PDB entry 7RS5 | electron microscopy, 3.90 A resolution | chains B and G of the 27 polymer chains in the assembly

# Chain B
Name: Tubulin beta chain
From: Sus scrofa
UniProt: P02554 (TBB_PIG); the author numbering skips numbers that UniProt does not, so the offset changes along the chain: 1-44 = UniProt 1-44; 47-360 = UniProt 45-358; 369-455 = UniProt 359-445
Chain sequence (445 residues; row label = number of the first residue in the row; note: 10 numbers in that range are skipped by the numbering (no residue carries them; nothing is unmodelled there)):
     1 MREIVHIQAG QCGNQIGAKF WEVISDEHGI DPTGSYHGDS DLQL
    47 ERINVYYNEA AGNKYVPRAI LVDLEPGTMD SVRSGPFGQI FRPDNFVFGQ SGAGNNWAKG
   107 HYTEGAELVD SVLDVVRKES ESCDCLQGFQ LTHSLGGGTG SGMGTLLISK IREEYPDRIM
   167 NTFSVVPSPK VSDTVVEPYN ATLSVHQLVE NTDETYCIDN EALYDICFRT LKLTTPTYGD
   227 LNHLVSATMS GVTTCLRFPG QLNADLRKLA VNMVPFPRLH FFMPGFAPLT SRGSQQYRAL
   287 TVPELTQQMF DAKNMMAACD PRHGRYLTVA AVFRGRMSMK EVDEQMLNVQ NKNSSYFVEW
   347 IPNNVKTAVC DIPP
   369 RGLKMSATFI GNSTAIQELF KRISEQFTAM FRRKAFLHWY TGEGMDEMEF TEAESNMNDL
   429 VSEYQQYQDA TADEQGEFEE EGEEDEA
Unresolved in the structure: 1, 438-455
Small-molecule neighbours:
  - GDP (guanosine-5'-diphosphate): Gly10, Gln11, Cys12, Gln15, Ile16, Asp69, Asn101, Ser140, Gly143, Gly144, Thr145, Gly146, Val171, Asp179, Thr180, Glu183, Asn206, Tyr224, Asn228
  - GTP: Gln247, Leu248, Asn249, Lys254
  - taxol (TA1): Glu22, Val23, Asp26, Glu27, Leu217, Asp226, His229, Leu230, Ala233, Ser236, Phe272, Pro274, Leu275, Thr276, Ser277, Arg278, Gln281, Arg320, Pro360, Arg369, Gly370, Leu371
Curated features (UniProtKB/Swiss-Prot):
  - motif: Met1 to Ile4 (MREI motif)
  - binding site (GTP): Gln11, Glu71, Ser140, Gly144, Thr145, Gly146, Asn206, Asn228
  - binding site (Mg(2+)): Glu71
  - modified residue: Ser40 (Phosphoserine), Lys60 (N6-acetyllysine), Ser174 (Phosphoserine), Thr287 (Phosphothreonine), Thr292 (Phosphothreonine), Arg320 (Omega-N-methylarginine), Glu448 (5-glutamyl polyglutamate)
  - cross-link (Glycyl lysine isopeptide (Lys-Gly)): Lys60 (interchain with G-Cter in ubiquitin), Lys326 (interchain with G-Cter in ubiquitin)

# Chain G
Name: Tubulin alpha-1A chain
From: Sus scrofa
UniProt: P02550 (TBA1A_PIG); residues 1-451 here = UniProt positions 1-451
Chain sequence (451 residues; each row starts with the number of its first residue):
     1 MRECISIHVG QAGVQIGNAC WELYCLEHGI QPDGQMPSDK TIGGGDDSFN TFFSETGAGK
    61 HVPRAVFVDL EPTVIDEVRT GTYRQLFHPE QLITGKEDAA NNYARGHYTI GKEIIDLVLD
   121 RIRKLADQCT GLQGFSVFHS FGGGTGSGFT SLLMERLSVD YGKKSKLEFS IYPAPQVSTA
   181 VVEPYNSILT THTTLEHSDC AFMVDNEAIY DICRRNLDIE RPTYTNLNRL IGQIVSSITA
   241 SLRFDGALNV DLTEFQTNLV PYPRGHFPLA TYAPVISAEK AYHEQLSVAE ITNACFEPAN
   301 QMVKCDPRHG KYMACCLLYR GDVVPKDVNA AIATIKTKRT IQFVDWCPTG FKVGINYEPP
   361 TVVPGGDLAK VQRAVCMLSN TTAIAEAWAR LDHKFDLMYA KRAFVHWYVG EGMEEGEFSE
   421 AREDMAALEK DYEEVGVDSV EGEGEEEGEE Y
Unresolved in the structure: 1, 38-48, 440-451
Construct notes: conflict Gly265 (Ala in P02550)
Ion coordination: Mg2+: Asp98 (together with GTP)
Small-molecule neighbours: GTP: Gly10, Gln11, Ala12, Gln15, Ile16, Asp69, Asp98, Ala99, Ala100, Asn101, Ser140, Gly142, Gly143, Gly144, Thr145, Gly146, Ile171, Thr179, Glu183, Asn206, Tyr224, Leu227, Asn228, Ile231
Curated features (UniProtKB/Swiss-Prot):
  - active site: Glu254
  - binding site (GTP): Gly10, Gln11, Ala12, Gln15, Glu71, Ala99, Ser140, Gly143, Gly144, Thr145, Gly146, Thr179, Glu183, Asn206, Tyr224, Asn228, Leu252
  - binding site (Mg(2+)): Glu71
  - site: Tyr451 (Involved in polymerization)
  - modified residue: Lys40 (N6-acetyllysine), Tyr282 (3'-nitrotyrosine), Ser439 (Phosphoserine), Glu443 (5-glutamyl polyglutamate), Glu445 (5-glutamyl polyglutamate), Tyr451 (3'-nitrotyrosine)

# How chain B and chain G interact
Contacting residue pairs (44):
  Gln11(B) with Ala247(G), hydrogen bond (side chain-backbone)
  Gly100(B) with Glu254(G); Thr257(G), hydrogen bond (backbone-side chain)
  Asn101(B) with Glu254(G); Thr257(G); Asn258(G), hydrogen bond; Lys352(G), hydrogen bond
  Ser178(B) with Phe351(G)
  Asp179(B) with Leu248(G); Phe351(G); Lys352(G), salt bridge; Val353(G), hydrogen bond (side chain-backbone)
  Thr180(B) with Asn258(G), hydrogen bond; Phe351(G)
  Val181(B) with Asn258(G), hydrogen bond (backbone-side chain); Thr349(G); Gly350(G)
  Val182(B) with Thr257(G); Asn258(G)
  Tyr210(B) with Pro325(G); Asn329(G)
  Thr220(B) with Lys326(G)
  Pro222(B) with Lys326(G)
  Gln394(B) with Pro348(G)
  Ala397(B) with Trp346(G)
  Met398(B) with Trp346(G); Pro348(G)
  Arg400(B) with Ser439(G), hydrogen bond (side chain-backbone)
  Arg401(B) with Tyr262(G); Trp346(G); Asp438(G), salt bridge
  Ala403(B) with Pro261(G); Trp346(G), hydrophobic
  Phe404(B) with Thr257(G); Asn258(G); Val260(G); Pro261(G), hydrogen bond (backbone-backbone)
  His406(B) with Val260(G); Pro261(G); Tyr262(G), hydrogen bond (side chain-backbone); Pro263(G)
  Trp407(B) with Gln256(G), hydrogen bond (side chain-backbone); Thr257(G), hydrogen bond (side chain-backbone); Val260(G), hydrogen bond (side chain-backbone)
Other interface residues (no listed pair), chain B (25 interface residues in all): Glu71, Val177, Tyr224, Lys402, Leu405
Other interface residues (no listed pair), chain G (25 interface residues in all): Asp251, Leu259, Glu434

# In short
Chain B and chain G each contribute 25 residues to their interface; the contacts include 13 hydrogen bonds and
2 salt bridges. Polar contacts include Asp179(B)-Lys352(G), Arg401(B)-Asp438(G) and Gln11(B)-Ala247(G).
Ligands of chain B: GTP, GDP and taxol. Chain G binds GTP.
Here chain B is Tubulin beta chain and chain G is Tubulin alpha-1A chain, both from Sus scrofa. Entry 7RS5
(Cryo-EM structure of Kip3 (AMPPNP) bound to Taxol-Stabilized Microtubules) was determined by electron
microscopy (same publication as 7RS6).
